Entry 7QNZ (electron microscopy, 4.58 A resolution (low resolution: residue-level contacts below are approximate; hydrogen-bond / salt-bridge calls are withheld)); this record covers chains A and I of the 7 polymer chains in the assembly.

# Chain A
Molecule: DNA ligase 1
Organism: Homo sapiens
Notes: EC 6.5.1.1
UniProtKB: P18858 (DNLI1_HUMAN); residue numbers follow UniProt; this construct covers 1-919
Sequence (919 residues; each row starts with the number of its first residue):
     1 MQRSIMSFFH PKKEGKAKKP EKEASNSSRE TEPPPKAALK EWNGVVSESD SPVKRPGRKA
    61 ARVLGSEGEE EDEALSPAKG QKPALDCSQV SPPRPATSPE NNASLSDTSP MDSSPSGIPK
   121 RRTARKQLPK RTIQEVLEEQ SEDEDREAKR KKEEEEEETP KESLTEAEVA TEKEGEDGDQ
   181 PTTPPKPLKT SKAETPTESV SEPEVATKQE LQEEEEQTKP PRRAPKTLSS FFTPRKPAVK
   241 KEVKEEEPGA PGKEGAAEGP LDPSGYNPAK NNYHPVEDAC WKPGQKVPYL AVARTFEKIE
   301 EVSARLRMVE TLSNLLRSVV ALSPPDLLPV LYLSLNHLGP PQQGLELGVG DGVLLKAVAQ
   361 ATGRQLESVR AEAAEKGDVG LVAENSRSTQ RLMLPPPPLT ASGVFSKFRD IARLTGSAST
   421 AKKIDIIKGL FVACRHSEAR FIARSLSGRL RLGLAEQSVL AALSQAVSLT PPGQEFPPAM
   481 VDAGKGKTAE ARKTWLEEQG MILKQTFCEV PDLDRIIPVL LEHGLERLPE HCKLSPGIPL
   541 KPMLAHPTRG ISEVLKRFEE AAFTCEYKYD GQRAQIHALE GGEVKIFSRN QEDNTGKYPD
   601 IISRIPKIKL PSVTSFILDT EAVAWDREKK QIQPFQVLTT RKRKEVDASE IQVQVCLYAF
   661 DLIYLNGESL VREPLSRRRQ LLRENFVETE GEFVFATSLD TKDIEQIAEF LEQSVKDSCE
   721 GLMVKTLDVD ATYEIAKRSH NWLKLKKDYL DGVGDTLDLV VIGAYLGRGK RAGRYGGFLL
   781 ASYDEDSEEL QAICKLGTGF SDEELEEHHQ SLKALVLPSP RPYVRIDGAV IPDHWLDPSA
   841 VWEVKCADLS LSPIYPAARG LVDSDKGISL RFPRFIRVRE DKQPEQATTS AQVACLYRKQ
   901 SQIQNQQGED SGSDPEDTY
Not modelled in the structure: 1-261, 902-919
Small-molecule neighbours: adenosine monophosphate (AMP): Tyr-567, Lys-568, Tyr-569, Gln-572, Arg-573, Arg-589, Glu-621, Phe-660, Ala-696, Glu-720, Met-723, Lys-725, Trp-742, Lys-744

# Chain I
Molecule: Oligo13P
Sequence (13 nucleotides; row label = number of the first residue in the row):
    20 GTCGGACTGA ACC
Not modelled in the structure: 32
Covalently attached groups: adenosine monophosphate (AMP) linked to DG20

# How chain A and chain I interact
Contacting residue pairs - 19 pairs, chain A then chain I:
  Ser-303(A) / DA25(I)
  Arg-305(A) / DT27(I)
  Leu-306(A) / DT27(I)
  Lys-568(A) / DG20(I)
  Arg-589(A) / DG20(I)
  Lys-744(A) / DT21(I)
  Lys-746(A) / DT21(I)
  Thr-798(A) / DT21(I)
  Thr-798(A) / DC22(I)
  Gly-799(A) / DC22(I)
  Gly-799(A) / DG23(I)
  Phe-800(A) / DG23(I)
  Ser-801(A) / DG23(I)
  Ser-801(A) / DG24(I)
  Asp-802(A) / DG24(I)
  Phe-872(A) / DG20(I)
  Phe-872(A) / DT21(I)
  Arg-874(A) / DT21(I)
  Arg-874(A) / DC22(I)
Also at the interface, not in a pair above, chain A (18 interface residues in all): Ala-304, Lys-493, Glu-720, Asp-748
Also at the interface, not in a pair above, chain I (9 interface residues in all): DC26, DG28

# Overview
The interface between chain A and chain I involves 18 residues on one side and 9 on the other. Chain A binds
adenosine monophosphate. Covalently linked adenosine monophosphate: at DG20(I).
Here chain A is DNA ligase 1 (Homo sapiens) and chain I is Oligo13P. Entry 7QNZ (human Lig1-DNA-PCNA complex
reconstituted in absence of ATP) was determined by electron microscopy (same publication as 7QO1 and 8B8T).
